8T2U - chains A and B of the 3 polymer chains in the assembly; structure by electron microscopy, 3.10 A resolution.

Chain A:
Protein: Integrin alpha-IIb
Source organism: Homo sapiens
UniProtKB: P08514 (ITA2B_HUMAN); residues 1-1008 here correspond to UniProt positions 32-1039 (UniProt number = residue number + 31)
Amino-acid sequence (1008 residues; row label = number of the first residue in the row):
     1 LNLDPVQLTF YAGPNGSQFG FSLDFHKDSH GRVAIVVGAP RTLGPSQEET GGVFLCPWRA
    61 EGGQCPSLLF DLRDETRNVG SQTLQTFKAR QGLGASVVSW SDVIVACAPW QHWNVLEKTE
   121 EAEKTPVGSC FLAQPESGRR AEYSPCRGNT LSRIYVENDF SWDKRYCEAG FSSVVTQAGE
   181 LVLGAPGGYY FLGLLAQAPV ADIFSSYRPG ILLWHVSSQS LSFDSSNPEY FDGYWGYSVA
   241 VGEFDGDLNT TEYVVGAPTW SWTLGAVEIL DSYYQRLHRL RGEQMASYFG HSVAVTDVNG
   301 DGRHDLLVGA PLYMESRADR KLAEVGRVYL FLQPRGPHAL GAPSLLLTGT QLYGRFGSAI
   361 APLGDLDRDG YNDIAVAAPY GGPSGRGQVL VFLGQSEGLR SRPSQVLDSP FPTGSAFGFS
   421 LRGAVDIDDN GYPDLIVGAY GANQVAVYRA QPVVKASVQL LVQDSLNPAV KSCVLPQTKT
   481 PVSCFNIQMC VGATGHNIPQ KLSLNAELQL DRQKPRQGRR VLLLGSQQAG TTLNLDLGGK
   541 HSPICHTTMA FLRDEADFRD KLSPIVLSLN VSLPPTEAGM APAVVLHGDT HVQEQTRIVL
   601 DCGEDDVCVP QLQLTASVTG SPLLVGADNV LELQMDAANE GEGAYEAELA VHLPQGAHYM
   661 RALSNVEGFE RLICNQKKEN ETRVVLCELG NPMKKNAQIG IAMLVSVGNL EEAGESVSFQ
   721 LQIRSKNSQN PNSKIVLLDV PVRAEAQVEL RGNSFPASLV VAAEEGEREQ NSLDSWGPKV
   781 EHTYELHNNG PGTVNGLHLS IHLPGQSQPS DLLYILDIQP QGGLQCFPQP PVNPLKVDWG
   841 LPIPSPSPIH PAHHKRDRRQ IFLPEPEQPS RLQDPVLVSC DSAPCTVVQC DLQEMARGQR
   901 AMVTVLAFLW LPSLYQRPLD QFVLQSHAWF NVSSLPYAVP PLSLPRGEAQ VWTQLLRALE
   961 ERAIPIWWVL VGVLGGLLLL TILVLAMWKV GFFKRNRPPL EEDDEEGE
Disordered / not traced: 1-4, 453-1008
Disulfide bonds: Cys56-Cys65, Cys107-Cys130, Cys146-Cys167
Covalent attachments: N-acetylglucosamine (NAG) linked to Asn15, Asn249
Ion coordination: Ca2+ site 1: Asp245, Asp247, Thr250, Glu252; Ca2+ site 2: Asp297, Asn299, Asp301, Asp305; Ca2+ site 3: Asp365, Asp367, Asp369, Tyr371, Asp373; Ca2+ site 4: Asp426, Asp428, Asn430, Tyr432, Asp434
UniProt features mapped onto this chain:
  - motif: Gly991 to Arg995 (GFFKR motif)
  - binding site (Ca(2+)): Glu243, Asp245, Asp247, Thr250, Glu252, Asp297, Asn299, Asp301, Arg303, Asp305, Asp365, Asp367, Asp369, Tyr371, Asp373, Asp426, Asp428, Asn430, Tyr432, Asp434
  - modified residue: Gln860 (Pyrrolidone carboxylic acid)
  - glycosylation: Asn15 (N-linked (GlcNAc...) asparagine), Asn249 (N-linked (GlcNAc...) asparagine), Asn570 (N-linked (GlcNAc...) asparagine), Asn680 (N-linked (GlcNAc...) asparagine), Ile843 (O-linked (GalNAc...) serine), Ser847 (O-linked (GalNAc...) serine), Asn931 (N-linked (GlcNAc...) asparagine)

Chain B:
Protein: Integrin beta-3
Source organism: Homo sapiens
UniProtKB: P05106 (ITB3_HUMAN); residues 1-762 here correspond to UniProt positions 27-788 (UniProt number = residue number + 26)
Amino-acid sequence (762 residues; numbered 1 to 762; the number before each row is that of its first residue):
     1 GPNICTTRGV SSCQQCLAVS PMCAWCSDEA LPLGSPRCDL KENLLKDNCA PESIEFPVSE
    61 ARVLEDRPLS DKGSGDSSQV TQVSPQRIAL RLRPDDSKNF SIQVRQVEDY PVDIYYLMDL
   121 SYSMKDDLWS IQNLGTKLAT QMRKLTSNLR IGFGAFVDKP VSPYMYISPP EALENPCYDM
   181 KTTCLPMFGY KHVLTLTDQV TRFNEEVKKQ SVSRNRDAPE GGFDAIMQAT VCDEKIGWRN
   241 DASHLLVFTT DAKTHIALDG RLAGIVQPND GQCHVGSDNH YSASTTMDYP SLGLMTEKLS
   301 QKNINLIFAV TENVVNLYQN YSELIPGTTV GVLSMDSSNV LQLIVDAYGK IRSKVELEVR
   361 DLPEELSLSF NATCLNNEVI PGLKSCMGLK IGDTVSFSIE AKVRGCPQEK EKSFTIKPVG
   421 FKDSLIVQVT FDCDCACQAQ AEPNSHRCNN GNGTFECGVC RCGPGWLGSQ CECSEEDYRP
   481 SQQDECSPRE GQPVCSQRGE CLCGQCVCHS SDFGKITGKY CECDDFSCVR YKGEMCSGHG
   541 QCSCGDCLCD SDWTGYYCNC TTRTDTCMSS NGLLCSGRGK CECGSCVCIQ PGSYGDTCEK
   601 CPTCPDACTF KKECVECKKF DRGALHDENT CNRYCRDEIE SVKELKDTGK DAVNCTYKNE
   661 DDCVVRFQYY EDSSGKSILY VVEEPECPKG PDILVVLLSV MGAILLIGLA ALLIWKLLIT
   721 IHDRKEFAKF EEERARAKWD TANNPLYKEA TSTFTNITYR GT
Disordered / not traced: 1-58, 73-78, 433-762
Disulfide bonds: Cys177-Cys184, Cys232-Cys273, Cys374-Cys386
Covalent attachments: N-acetylglucosamine (NAG) linked to Asn99, Asn320, Asn371
Ion coordination: Mg2+: Ser121, Ser123, Glu220 (shared with 1 residue of chain C); Ca2+ site 1: Ser123, Asp126, Asp127, Asp251; Ca2+ site 2: Asp158, Asn215, Asp217, Pro219, Glu220
UniProt features mapped onto this chain:
  - region: Cys177 to Cys184 (Involved in CX3CL1-, NRG1-, FGF1- and IGF1-binding), Gln267 to Met287 (CX3CL1-binding)
  - motif: Thr751 to Ile757 (LIR)
  - binding site (Mg(2+)): Ser121, Ser123, Glu220
  - binding site (Ca(2+)): Ser123, Asp126, Asp127, Asp158, Asn215, Asp217, Pro219, Glu220, Asp251, Met335
  - modified residue: Thr741 (Phosphothreonine), Tyr747 (Phosphotyrosine), Thr753 (Phosphothreonine), Tyr759 (Phosphotyrosine)
  - glycosylation (N-linked (GlcNAc...) asparagine): Asn99, Asn320, Asn371, Asn452, Asn559, Asn654

How chain A and chain B interact:
Residue-residue contacts (85; chain A residue first):
  Gln18(A) - Gly264(B)
  Phe21(A) - Arg261(B)
  Phe21(A) - Val266(B)  hydrophobic
  Arg41(A) - Gly264(B)  hydrogen bond (side chain-backbone)
  Arg90(A) - Ser162(B)
  Trp110(A) - Arg261(B)
  Trp110(A) - Leu262(B)  hydrogen bond (side chain-backbone)
  Trp110(A) - Ala263(B)
  Trp110(A) - Gly264(B)
  His112(A) - Ser162(B)  hydrogen bond
  His112(A) - Ile167(B)
  Asn114(A) - Ser168(B)
  Glu123(A) - Tyr166(B)
  Glu123(A) - Ser168(B)
  Glu123(A) - Tyr178(B)  hydrogen bond
  Lys124(A) - Ile167(B)  hydrogen bond (side chain-backbone)
  Lys124(A) - Ser168(B)  hydrogen bond (backbone-side chain)
  Pro126(A) - Ser162(B)
  Pro126(A) - Pro163(B)  hydrophobic
  Tyr166(A) - Arg216(B)
  Glu168(A) - Pro163(B)
  Glu168(A) - Leu262(B)
  Phe171(A) - Arg261(B)
  Phe171(A) - Leu262(B)  hydrophobic
  Tyr190(A) - Tyr166(B)  hydrogen bond
  Tyr190(A) - Arg216(B)
  Phe191(A) - Pro163(B)  hydrophobic
  Phe191(A) - Arg216(B)
  Phe191(A) - Asp217(B)
  Phe191(A) - Leu262(B)  hydrophobic
  Phe231(A) - Lys253(B)
  Asp232(A) - Asp217(B)
  Asp232(A) - Ala218(B)  hydrogen bond (side chain-backbone)
  Asp232(A) - Pro219(B)
  Asp232(A) - Lys253(B)
  Tyr234(A) - Asp217(B)  hydrogen bond
  Tyr234(A) - Pro219(B)
  Tyr234(A) - His255(B)
  Tyr234(A) - Asp259(B)
  Tyr237(A) - Leu258(B)  hydrogen bond (side chain-backbone)
  Tyr237(A) - Arg261(B)
  Tyr237(A) - Leu262(B)  hydrophobic
  Trp262(A) - Val314(B)
  Trp262(A) - Leu317(B)
  Thr263(A) - Leu317(B)
  Thr263(A) - Tyr321(B)  hydrogen bond
  Met285(A) - Leu317(B)
  Met285(A) - Asn320(B)
  Met285(A) - Tyr321(B)
  Met285(A) - Leu324(B)
  Ala286(A) - Ile256(B)  hydrophobic
  Ala286(A) - Leu292(B)  hydrophobic
  Ala286(A) - Tyr321(B)  hydrophobic
  Tyr288(A) - Ile256(B)  hydrophobic
  Tyr288(A) - Ala257(B)
  Tyr288(A) - Leu258(B)  hydrogen bond (side chain-backbone)
  Tyr288(A) - Asp259(B)  hydrogen bond
  His291(A) - Leu258(B)
  His291(A) - Arg261(B)
  Pro311(A) - Leu258(B)  hydrophobic
  Leu312(A) - Ala257(B)
  Leu312(A) - Ser291(B)
  Met314(A) - Leu292(B)  hydrophobic
  Met314(A) - Leu324(B)
  Arg320(A) - Pro326(B)
  Leu322(A) - Glu323(B)
  Leu322(A) - Leu324(B)
  Leu322(A) - Pro326(B)  hydrophobic
  Glu324(A) - Ser291(B)  hydrogen bond
  Glu324(A) - Leu292(B)  hydrogen bond (side chain-backbone)
  Glu324(A) - Gly293(B)  hydrogen bond (side chain-backbone)
  Glu324(A) - Leu294(B)
  Tyr353(A) - Gly293(B)  hydrogen bond (side chain-backbone)
  Tyr353(A) - Leu294(B)  hydrophobic
  Tyr353(A) - Glu297(B)
  Arg355(A) - Ala257(B)
  Arg355(A) - Leu258(B)
  Arg355(A) - Asp288(B)  salt bridge
  Arg355(A) - Tyr289(B)  hydrogen bond (side chain-backbone)
  Tyr380(A) - Val266(B)  hydrogen bond (side chain-backbone)
  Tyr380(A) - Pro268(B)
  Phe419(A) - Arg261(B)
  Phe419(A) - Val266(B)  hydrophobic
  Tyr440(A) - Val266(B)  hydrogen bond (side chain-backbone)
  Tyr440(A) - Gln267(B)  hydrogen bond (side chain-backbone)
Also at the interface, not in a pair above, chain A (44 interface residues in all): Glu121, Thr125, Pro186, Gly187, Thr259, Gln284, Gly414, Ala416
Also at the interface, not in a pair above, chain B (42 interface residues in all): Val161, Pro169, Thr296, Tyr318, Ile325

Overview:
The interface between chain A and chain B involves 44 residues on one side and 42 on the other; the contacts
include 21 hydrogen bonds and 1 salt bridge. Polar pairs include Arg355(A)-Asp288(B), Arg41(A)-Gly264(B) and
Trp110(A)-Leu262(B). N-acetylglucosamine is covalently linked to Asn15(A) and Asn249(A).
Chain A is Integrin alpha-IIb and chain B is Integrin beta-3, both from Homo sapiens; the structure, Cryo-EM
Structures of Full-length Integrin alphaIIbbeta3 in Native Lipids complexed with Eptifibatide, was determined
by electron microscopy, deposited together with 8T2V.
